PDB entry 5TGU | X-ray diffraction, 2.35 A resolution | chains C and D of the 6 polymer chains in the assembly

== Chain C ==
Protein: Hemagglutinin HA1 chain
Source organism: Influenza A virus
UniProtKB: A0A0J9X252 (A0A0J9X252_9INFA); the construct lacks a stretch of the UniProt sequence and is renumbered around it, so the offset changes along the chain: 7-129 = UniProt 1-123; 130-158 = UniProt 125-153; 159-263 = UniProt 156-260; 265-276 = UniProt 261-272; 1 more segments
Chain sequence (323 residues; numbered 7 to 326 plus 4 insertion-coded residues; 1 number in that range is skipped by the numbering (no residue carries it; nothing is unmodelled there); the number before each row is that of its first residue; a row labelled like 158A-158B holds insertion residues (158A, then the next letters in order)):
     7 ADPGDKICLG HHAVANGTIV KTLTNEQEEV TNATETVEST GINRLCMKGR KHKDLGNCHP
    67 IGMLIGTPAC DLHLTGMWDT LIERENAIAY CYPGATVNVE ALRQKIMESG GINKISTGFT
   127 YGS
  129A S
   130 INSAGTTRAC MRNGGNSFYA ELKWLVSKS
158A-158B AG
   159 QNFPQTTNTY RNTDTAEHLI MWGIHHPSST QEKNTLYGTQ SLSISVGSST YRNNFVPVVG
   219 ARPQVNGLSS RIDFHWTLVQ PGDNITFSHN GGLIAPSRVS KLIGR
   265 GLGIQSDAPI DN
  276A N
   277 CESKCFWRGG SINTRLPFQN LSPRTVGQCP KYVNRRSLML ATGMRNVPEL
Disordered / not traced: 7-10
Disulfide bonds: Cys-52/Cys-277, Cys-64/Cys-76, Cys-97/Cys-139, Cys-281/Cys-305
Covalent attachments: N-acetylglucosamine (NAG) linked to Asn-38, Asn-242
Construct notes: engineered mutation Ala-158A (Lys154 in A0A0J9X252), Thr-193 (Asp190 in A0A0J9X252), Leu-226 (Gln223 in A0A0J9X252), Ser-228 (Gly225 in A0A0J9X252)
From the paper describing this entry:
  - binding site for N-acetyl-alpha-neuraminic acid: Tyr-98, Trp-153
  - binding site for beta-D-galactopyranose: Arg-137, Gly-225, Leu-226
  - specificity-determining residues: Leu-226
  - mutagenesis - Q226L/G228S, G228S: abolished binding to alpha2-3 sialosides
  - mutagenesis - Q226L/G228S: unchanged binding to human-type alpha2-6 receptors

== Chain D ==
Protein: Hemagglutinin HA2 chain
Source organism: Influenza A virus
UniProtKB: A0A0J9X253 (A0A0J9X253_9INFA); residue numbers follow UniProt; this construct covers 2-174
Chain sequence (180 residues; each row starts with the number of its first residue):
     2 LFGAIAGFLE NGWEGMVDGW YGFRHQNAQG TGQAADYKST QAAIDQITGK LNRLVEKTNT
    62 EFESIESEFS EIEHQIGNVI NWTKDSITDI WTYQAELLVA MENQHTIDMA DSEMLNLYER
   122 VRKQLRQNAE EDGKGCFEIY HACDDSCMES IRNNTYDHSQ YREEALLNRL NINSGRLVPR
Disordered / not traced: 173-181
Disulfide bonds: Cys-144/Cys-148
Construct notes: expression tag (175-181)

== Chain C / chain D interface ==
Pairs across the interface (144):
  Asp-11(C) / Gln-27(D)
  Asp-11(C) / Asn-28(D)
  Asp-11(C) / Ala-29(D)
  Asp-11(C) / Glu-139(D)
  Asp-11(C) / Ile-140(D)  hydrogen bond (backbone-backbone)
  Asp-11(C) / His-142(D)
  Asp-11(C) / Ala-143(D)
  Asp-11(C) / Cys-144(D)
  Lys-12(C) / His-26(D)
  Lys-12(C) / Gln-27(D)  hydrogen bond (backbone-backbone)
  Lys-12(C) / Phe-138(D)
  Lys-12(C) / Glu-139(D)
  Lys-12(C) / Ile-140(D)
  Ile-13(C) / Phe-24(D)  hydrophobic
  Ile-13(C) / Arg-25(D)
  Ile-13(C) / Cys-137(D)
  Ile-13(C) / Phe-138(D)  hydrogen bond (backbone-backbone)
  Ile-13(C) / Ile-140(D)
  Ile-13(C) / Ile-152(D)  hydrophobic
  Cys-14(C) / Trp-14(D)
  Cys-14(C) / Gly-23(D)
  Cys-14(C) / Phe-24(D)
  Cys-14(C) / Arg-25(D)  hydrogen bond (backbone-backbone)
  Cys-14(C) / Gly-136(D)
  Cys-14(C) / Cys-137(D)  disulfide
  Leu-15(C) / Leu-10(D)
  Leu-15(C) / Trp-14(D)
  Leu-15(C) / Gly-23(D)
  Leu-15(C) / Leu-118(D)  hydrophobic
  Leu-15(C) / Tyr-119(D)  hydrophobic
  Leu-15(C) / Gly-136(D)  hydrogen bond (backbone-backbone)
  Leu-15(C) / Phe-138(D)  hydrophobic
  Gly-16(C) / Trp-14(D)
  Gly-16(C) / Met-17(D)
  Gly-16(C) / Tyr-22(D)
  Gly-16(C) / Gly-23(D)  hydrogen bond (backbone-backbone)
  Gly-16(C) / Met-115(D)
  His-17(C) / Ile-6(D)
  His-17(C) / Leu-10(D)
  His-17(C) / Asn-12(D)
  His-17(C) / Gly-13(D)
  His-17(C) / Trp-14(D)  hydrogen bond (backbone-backbone)
  His-17(C) / Met-17(D)
  His-17(C) / Trp-21(D)
  His-17(C) / Met-115(D)
  His-18(C) / Trp-14(D)
  His-18(C) / Met-17(D)
  His-18(C) / Gly-20(D)
  His-18(C) / Trp-21(D)  hydrogen bond (backbone-backbone)
  Ala-19(C) / Gly-13(D)
  Ala-19(C) / Trp-14(D)  hydrogen bond (backbone-backbone)
  Ala-19(C) / Glu-15(D)
  Val-20(C) / Glu-15(D)
  Ala-21(C) / Glu-15(D)  hydrogen bond (backbone-side chain)
  Val-26(C) / Asn-104(D)
  Lys-27(C) / Glu-97(D)  salt bridge
  Lys-27(C) / Ala-101(D)
  Lys-27(C) / Asn-104(D)  hydrogen bond (backbone-side chain)
  Thr-28(C) / Ala-101(D)
  Thr-28(C) / Asn-104(D)
  Thr-28(C) / Gln-105(D)
  Leu-29(C) / Ala-101(D)  hydrogen bond (backbone-backbone)
  Leu-29(C) / Met-102(D)  hydrophobic
  Leu-29(C) / Gln-105(D)
  Thr-30(C) / Gln-105(D)  hydrogen bond
  Glu-34(C) / Ile-108(D)
  Val-36(C) / Ile-108(D)  hydrophobic
  Thr-40(C) / Leu-52(D)
  Thr-42(C) / Leu-55(D)
  Thr-42(C) / Val-100(D)
  Glu-89(C) / Phe-70(D)
  Arg-90(C) / Phe-70(D)
  Glu-91(C) / Phe-70(D)
  Glu-106(C) / Ser-68(D)
  Glu-106(C) / Ser-71(D)
  Arg-109(C) / Ser-68(D)
  Gln-110(C) / Ser-65(D)
  Glu-114(C) / Glu-64(D)
  Arg-263(C) / Glu-64(D)  salt bridge
  Leu-266(C) / Glu-62(D)
  Leu-266(C) / Phe-63(D)
  Gln-269(C) / Glu-67(D)
  Gln-269(C) / Ser-68(D)  hydrogen bond
  Gln-269(C) / Glu-69(D)  hydrogen bond (side chain-backbone)
  Gln-269(C) / Phe-70(D)
  Ser-270(C) / Phe-70(D)
  Asp-271(C) / Phe-70(D)
  Arg-284(C) / Glu-69(D)  salt bridge
  Arg-284(C) / Phe-70(D)
  Arg-291(C) / Val-56(D)
  Pro-293(C) / Leu-55(D)  hydrophobic
  Phe-294(C) / Trp-92(D)  hydrophobic
  Phe-294(C) / Ala-96(D)  hydrophobic
  Phe-294(C) / Leu-99(D)  hydrophobic
  Arg-300(C) / Glu-67(D)
  Arg-300(C) / Glu-69(D)  salt bridge
  Arg-300(C) / Lys-85(D)
  Val-302(C) / Phe-63(D)
  Val-302(C) / Ser-65(D)
  Gly-303(C) / Thr-61(D)
  Gly-303(C) / Glu-62(D)
  Gly-303(C) / Phe-63(D)  hydrogen bond (backbone-backbone)
  Gln-304(C) / Asn-60(D)
  Gln-304(C) / Thr-61(D)
  Gln-304(C) / Glu-62(D)  hydrogen bond
  Cys-305(C) / Lys-58(D)
  Lys-307(C) / Phe-63(D)
  Lys-307(C) / Trp-92(D)
  Tyr-308(C) / Thr-89(D)
  Tyr-308(C) / Trp-92(D)
  Val-309(C) / Trp-92(D)
  Val-309(C) / Thr-93(D)
  Asn-310(C) / Thr-89(D)
  Asn-310(C) / Thr-93(D)  hydrogen bond (backbone-side chain)
  Arg-311(C) / Thr-93(D)
  Arg-311(C) / Glu-97(D)  salt bridge
  Leu-314(C) / Ala-96(D)  hydrophobic
  Leu-314(C) / Glu-97(D)
  Met-315(C) / Val-100(D)
  Met-315(C) / Asn-104(D)  hydrogen bond (backbone-side chain)
  Leu-316(C) / Leu-52(D)  hydrophobic
  Leu-316(C) / Glu-103(D)
  Leu-316(C) / Asn-104(D)
  Ala-317(C) / Asn-104(D)  hydrogen bond (backbone-side chain)
  Ala-317(C) / Thr-107(D)
  Thr-318(C) / Trp-21(D)
  Thr-318(C) / Ile-48(D)
  Gly-319(C) / Trp-21(D)
  Gly-319(C) / Thr-107(D)
  Met-320(C) / Ile-6(D)  hydrophobic
  Met-320(C) / Trp-21(D)
  Met-320(C) / Tyr-22(D)  hydrophobic
  Met-320(C) / Ala-111(D)  hydrophobic
  Arg-321(C) / Leu-2(D)
  Arg-321(C) / Ala-7(D)
  Arg-321(C) / Ile-108(D)
  Val-323(C) / Ala-7(D)  hydrophobic
  Val-323(C) / Glu-11(D)
  Val-323(C) / Asn-12(D)
  Val-323(C) / Gly-13(D)  hydrogen bond (backbone-backbone)
  Pro-324(C) / Asn-12(D)
  Pro-324(C) / Glu-15(D)
  Glu-325(C) / Asn-12(D)
  Glu-325(C) / Glu-15(D)
Also at the interface, not in a pair above, chain C (59 interface residues in all): Pro-299, Pro-306
Also at the interface, not in a pair above, chain D (71 interface residues in all): Ile-66, Asp-90, Leu-98, Asp-109, Val-122, Leu-126, Met-149
Disulfides between the chains: Cys-14(C)/Cys-137(D)

== In short ==
59 residues of chain C face 71 of chain D across their interface, with 1 disulfide bond, 21 hydrogen bonds and
5 salt bridges. Polar contacts include Lys-27(C)/Glu-97(D), Arg-263(C)/Glu-64(D) and Arg-284(C)/Glu-69(D). The
paper reports a binding site for beta-D-galactopyranose at Arg-137(C), Gly-225(C) and Leu-226(C); Q226L/G228S
and G228S of chain C abolish binding to alpha2-3 sialosides.
Chain C is Hemagglutinin HA1 chain and chain D is Hemagglutinin HA2 chain, both from Influenza A virus; the
structure, Crystal structure of H10 hemagglutinin mutant (K158aA-D193T-Q226L-G228S) from Jiangxi-Donghu (2013)
H10N8 influenza virus in complex with ..., was determined by X-ray diffraction together with 5TGO, 5TGV, 5TH0,
5TH1, 5THB, 5THC and 5THF from the same study.
